Entry 1F44 (X-ray diffraction, 2.05 A resolution); this record covers chains M and A of the 3 polymer chains in the assembly.

== Chain M ==
Molecule: 16-nt DNA strand
Sequence (16 nucleotides; each row starts with the number of its first residue):
     1 TATAACTTCG TATAGC

== Chain A ==
Protein: Cre recombinase
Source organism: Enterobacteria phage P1
Reference sequence: P06956 (RECR_BPP1); residues 20-343 here = UniProt positions 20-343
Chain sequence (324 residues; row label = number of the first residue in the row):
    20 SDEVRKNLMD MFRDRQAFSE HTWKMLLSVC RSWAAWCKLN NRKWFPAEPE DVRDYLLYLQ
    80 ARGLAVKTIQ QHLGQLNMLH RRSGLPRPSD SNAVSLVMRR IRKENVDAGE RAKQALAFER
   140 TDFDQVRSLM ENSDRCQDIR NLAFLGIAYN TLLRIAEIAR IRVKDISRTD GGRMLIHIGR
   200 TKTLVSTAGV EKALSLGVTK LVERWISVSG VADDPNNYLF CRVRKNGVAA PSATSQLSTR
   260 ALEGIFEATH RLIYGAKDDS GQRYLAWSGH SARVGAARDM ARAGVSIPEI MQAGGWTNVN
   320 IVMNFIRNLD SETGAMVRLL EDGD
Not modelled in the structure: 200-207
Differences from the reference sequence: engineered mutation Phe-324 (Tyr in P06956)
Swiss-Prot annotation at these positions:
  - active site: Arg-173, His-289, Arg-292, Trp-315
Reported in the primary citation:
  - self-association interface (contacts with another copy of this molecule); pairs are residue here / residue on that copy: Ile-306/Ile-306 (hydrophobic contact), Pro-307/Met-322, Met-310/Met-322, Val-318/Val-318 (hydrophobic contact), Asn-319/Asn-319 (hydrogen bond), Asn-327
  - conformationally variable residues (helix shift, loop rearrangement, order/disorder transition, side-chain flip): Ser-20 to Arg-34, Trp-42, Gly-198 to Gly-208, His-289, Arg-292, Trp-315, Phe-324, Asn-327 to Thr-332
  - catalytic residues: His-289, Arg-292, Trp-315
  - contacts within the chain: Val-318/Met-322

== Chain M / chain A interface ==
Pairs across the interface (50):
  DT3(M) / Lys-244(A)  hydrogen bond to the base
  DA4(M) / Lys-244(A)  phosphate contact
  DA5(M) / Arg-154(A)  salt bridge to the phosphate
  DA5(M) / Gln-156(A)  phosphate contact
  DA5(M) / Val-242(A)  phosphate contact
  DA5(M) / Arg-243(A)  sugar contact
  DA5(M) / Lys-244(A)  sugar contact
  DC6(M) / Arg-159(A)  salt bridge to the phosphate
  DC6(M) / Arg-241(A)  phosphate contact
  DC6(M) / Val-242(A)  hydrogen bond to the phosphate
  DC6(M) / Leu-256(A)  sugar contact
  DC6(M) / Ala-260(A)  sugar contact
  DT7(M) / Arg-241(A)  sugar contact
  DT7(M) / Gln-255(A)  phosphate contact
  DT7(M) / Leu-256(A)  phosphate contact
  DT7(M) / Ser-257(A)  hydrogen bond to the phosphate
  DT7(M) / Ala-260(A)  phosphate contact
  DT8(M) / Ser-257(A)  base contact
  DT8(M) / Arg-259(A)  base contact
  DC9(M) / Lys-43(A)  sugar contact
  DG10(M) / Lys-43(A)  hydrogen bond to the base
  DG10(M) / Arg-50(A)  sugar contact
  DT11(M) / Met-44(A)  base contact
  DT11(M) / Ser-47(A)  hydrogen bond to the phosphate
  DT11(M) / Arg-50(A)  salt bridge to the phosphate
  DA12(M) / Met-44(A)  hydrogen bond to the base
  DA12(M) / Arg-81(A)  salt bridge to the phosphate
  DA12(M) / Thr-87(A)  sugar contact
  DA12(M) / Arg-282(A)  hydrogen bond to the base
  DT13(M) / Met-44(A)  base contact
  DT13(M) / Leu-83(A)  phosphate contact
  DT13(M) / Ala-84(A)  hydrogen bond to the phosphate
  DT13(M) / Lys-86(A)  sugar contact
  DT13(M) / Thr-87(A)  hydrogen bond to the phosphate
  DT13(M) / Gln-90(A)  hydrogen bond to the base
  DT13(M) / Arg-282(A)  hydrogen bond to the sugar
  DA14(M) / Lys-86(A)  salt bridge to the phosphate
  DA14(M) / Gln-90(A)  base contact
  DA14(M) / Ala-131(A)  phosphate contact
  DA14(M) / Lys-132(A)  hydrogen bond to the phosphate
  DA14(M) / Tyr-283(A)  sugar contact
  DG15(M) / Lys-132(A)  phosphate contact
  DG15(M) / Gln-133(A)  hydrogen bond to the phosphate
  DG15(M) / His-289(A)  sugar contact
  DG15(M) / Phe-324(A)  phosphate contact
  DG15(M) / Arg-326(A)  salt bridge to the phosphate
  DC16(M) / Arg-292(A)  salt bridge to the phosphate
  DC16(M) / Trp-315(A)  hydrogen bond to the phosphate
  DC16(M) / Ile-320(A)  sugar contact
  DC16(M) / Phe-324(A)  phosphate contact
Other interface residues (no listed pair), chain A (35 interface residues in all): His-91, Arg-130

== Overview ==
14 residues of chain M face 35 of chain A across their interface, with 14 hydrogen bonds and 7 salt bridges.
Polar pairs include DT3(M)/Lys-244(A), DG10(M)/Lys-43(A) and DA12(M)/Met-44(A). Curated annotation (UniProt)
lists 4 active-site residues on chain A. From the paper: catalytic residues His-289(A), Arg-292(A) and
Trp-315(A); conformational variability at Ser-20(A), Trp-42(A) and Gly-198(A) among others.
Here chain M is a 16-nt DNA strand and chain A is Cre recombinase (Enterobacteria phage P1). Entry 1F44
(Crystal structure of trimeric cre recombinase-lox complex) was determined by X-ray diffraction, deposited
together with 1DRG.
